Entry 4LF6 (X-ray diffraction, 3.31 A resolution); this record covers chains A and Q of the 21 polymer chains in the assembly.

Chain A:
Molecule: 16S rRNA
Organism: Thermus thermophilus
Sequence (1522 nucleotides; each row starts with the number of its first residue; note: 43 numbers in that range are skipped by the numbering (no residue carries them; nothing is unmodelled there); a row labelled like 190A-190L holds insertion residues (190A, then the next letters in order); numbering starts at 0):
     0 UUUGUUGGAGAGUUUGAUCCUGGCUCAGGGUGAACGCUGGCGGCGUGCCU
    50 AAGACAUGCAAGUCGUGCGGG
    73 CCGCGGGGUUUU
    88 ACUCCG
    95 UGGUC
   101 AGCGGCGGACGGGUGAGUAACGCGUGGGU
  129A G
   130 ACCUACCCGGAAGAGGGGGACAACCCGGGGAAACUCGGGCUAAUCCCCCA
   180 UGUGGACCCGC
190A-190L CCCUUGGGGUGU
   191 GUCCAAAGGGCUUU
   216 GCCCGCUUCCGGAUGGGCCCGCGUCCCAUCAGCUAGUUGGUGGGGUAAUG
   266 GCCCACCAAGGCGACGACGGGUAGCCGGUCUGAGAGGAUGGCCGGCCACA
   316 GGGGCACUGAGACACGGGCCCCACUCCUACGGGAGGCAGCAGUUAGGAAU
   366 CUUCCGCAAUGGGCGCAAGCCUGACGGAGCGACGCCGCUUGGAGGAAGAA
   416 GCCCUUCGGGGUGUAAACUCCUGAA
   442 CCCGGGACGAAACCCCCGACGA
   474 GGGGACUGACGGUACCGGG
   494 GUAAUAGCGCCGGCCAACUCCGUGCCAGCAGCCGCGGUAAUACGGAGGGC
   544 GCGAGCGUUACCCGGAUUCACUGGGCGUAAAGGGCGUGUAGGCGGCCUGG
   594 GGCGUCCCAUGUGAAAGACCACGGCUCAACCGUGGGGGAGCGUGGGAUAC
   644 GCUCAGGCUAGACGGUGGGAGAGGGUGGUGGAAUUCCCGGAGUAGCGGUG
   694 AAAUGCGCAGAUACCGGGAGGAACGCCGAUGGCGAAGGCAGCCACCUGGU
   744 CCACCCGUGACGCUGAGGCGCGAAAGCGUGGGGAGCAAACCGGAUUAGAU
   794 ACCCGGGUAGUCCACGCCCUAAACGAUGCGCGCUAGGUCUCUGGGUCU
   848 CCUGGGGGCCGAAGCUAACGCGUUAAGCGCGCCGCCUGGGGAGUACGGCC
   898 GCAAGGCUGAAACUCAAAGGAAUUGACGGGGGCCCGCACAAGCGGUGGAG
   948 CAUGUGGUUUAAUUCGAAGXAACGCGAAGAACCUUACCAGGCCUUGACAU
   998 GCUAGG
 1003A G
  1004 AACCCGGGUGAAAGCCUGGGGUGCCCC
1030A-1030D GCGA
  1031 GGGGAGCCCUAGCACAGGUGCUGCAUGGCCGUCGUCAGCUCGUGCCGUGA
  1081 GGUGUUGGGUUAAGUCCCGCAACGAGCGCAACCCCCGCCGUUAGUUGCCA
  1131 GCGGUUCGGCCGGGCACUCUAACGGGACUGCCCGCGAAA
  1171 GCGGGAGGAAGGAGGGGACGACGUCUGGUCAGCAUGGCCCUUACGGCCUG
  1221 GGCGACACACGUGCUACAAUGCCCACUACAAAGCGAUGCCACCCGGCAAC
  1271 GGGGAGCUAAUCGCAAAAAGGUGGGCCCAGUUCGGAUUGGGGUCUGCAAC
  1321 CCGACCCCAUGAAGCCGGAAUCGCUAGUAAUCGCGGAUCAG
 1361A C
  1362 CAUGCCGCGGUGAAUACGUUCCCGGGCCUUGUACACACXGCCXGUXACGC
  1412 CAUGGGAGCGGGCUCUACCCGAAGUCGCCGGG
  1446 AGCCUACGGG
  1459 CAGGCGCCGAGGGUAGGGCCCGUGACUGGGGCGAAGUCGUAACAAGGUAG
  1509 CUGUACCGGAAGGUGCGGCUGGAU
 1532A C
  1533 CA
  1536 CUCCUUUCU
Unresolved in the structure: 0-4, 1532A, 1536-1541
Differences from the reference sequence: conflict C1533 (A2157 in M26923.1), A1534 (C2158 in M26923.1)
Modified / non-standard residues: PSU (pseudouridine-5'-monophosphate) at position 516, 7MG (7N-methyl-8-hydroguanosine-5'-monophosphate) at position 527, M2G (N2-dimethylguanosine-5'-monophosphate) at position 966, 5MC (5-methylcytidine-5'-monophosphate) at position 967, 2MG (2N-methylguanosine-5'-monophosphate) at position 1207, 5MC (5-methylcytidine-5'-monophosphate) at position 1400, 4OC (4n,o2'-methylcytidine-5'-monophosphate) at position 1402, 5MC (5-methylcytidine-5'-monophosphate) at position 1404, 5MC (5-methylcytidine-5'-monophosphate) at position 1407, UR3 (3-methyluridine-5'-monophoshate) at position 1498, PSU (pseudouridine-5'-monophosphate) at position 1540, PSU (pseudouridine-5'-monophosphate) at position 1541
Bound ions: Mg2+ site 1: U12, G22; Mg2+ site 2: U12, C526; K+ site 1 near U14 (its only coordinating residue here); Mg2+ site 3 near G21 (its only coordinating residue here); Mg2+ site 4 near C48 (its only coordinating residue here); Mg2+ site 5 near A53 (its only coordinating residue here); Mg2+ site 6 near G105 (its only coordinating residue here); Mg2+ site 7 near G107 (its only coordinating residue here); Mg2+ site 8: A109, G331; Mg2+ site 9: G115, A116, G117, G289; Mg2+ site 10: A116, G117, G289; Mg2+ site 11: C121, G124, U125, G236; 12 more K+ sites not listed; 64 more Mg2+ sites not listed
Ligand contacts:
  - neomycin (NMY), molecule 1: U45, G112, G113, C307, C308, G309, C355, A356, A389, C390, G391, G392, A393
  - neomycin (NMY), molecule 2: C58, A59, G371, C372, C386, U387, G388
  - neomycin (NMY), molecule 3: A119, A120, C121, G122, C123, G236, C237, G238, U239, C240, C241, C242, C280, G281, A282, G284, G285
  - neomycin (NMY), molecule 4: G567, G568, C569, G570, G575, G821, G874, C875, G876, C877, C880
  - neomycin (NMY), molecule 5: G610, A611, C612, C613, A614, C615, G616, A622, C623, C624, G625, U626, G627
  - neomycin (NMY), molecule 6: G1405, U1406, 5MC_1407, A1408, C1409, G1489, C1490, G1491, A1492, A1493, G1494, U1495, C1496

Chain Q:
Molecule: ribosomal protein S17
Organism: Thermus thermophilus
Reference sequence: Q5SHP7 (RS17_THET8); residues 1-105 here = UniProt positions 1-105
Sequence (105 residues; each row starts with the number of its first residue):
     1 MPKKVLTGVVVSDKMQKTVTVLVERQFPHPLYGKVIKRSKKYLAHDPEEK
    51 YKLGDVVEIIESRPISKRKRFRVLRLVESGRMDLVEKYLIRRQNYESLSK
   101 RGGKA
Unresolved in the structure: 1
Bound ions: Mg2+: Asp13, Met15, Glu49

How chain A and chain Q interact:
Contacting residue pairs (99; chain A residue first):
  G127(A) - Pro2(Q)  hydrogen bond to the sugar
  G127(A) - Glu61(Q)  hydrogen bond to the base
  G128(A) - Pro2(Q)  sugar contact
  G128(A) - Lys3(Q)  hydrogen bond to the phosphate
  G128(A) - Glu61(Q)  sugar contact
  U129(A) - Lys3(Q)  salt bridge to the phosphate
  A130(A) - Arg63(Q)  salt bridge to the phosphate
  A130(A) - Pro64(Q)  base contact
  U190E(A) - Ser62(Q)  base contact
  U190E(A) - Arg63(Q)  hydrogen bond to the base
  U190E(A) - Arg72(Q)  hydrogen bond to the base
  G190F(A) - Arg63(Q)  hydrogen bond to the base
  C234(A) - Pro64(Q)  sugar contact
  C234(A) - Arg70(Q)  hydrogen bond to the phosphate
  C235(A) - Glu61(Q)  sugar contact
  C235(A) - Arg70(Q)  salt bridge to the phosphate
  C235(A) - Phe71(Q)  sugar contact
  G236(A) - Lys4(Q)  sugar contact
  G236(A) - Lys40(Q)  salt bridge to the phosphate
  G236(A) - Tyr42(Q)  hydrogen bond to the phosphate
  C237(A) - Arg25(Q)  hydrogen bond to the phosphate
  C237(A) - Lys40(Q)  salt bridge to the phosphate
  C237(A) - Tyr42(Q)  phosphate contact
  G238(A) - Arg25(Q)  salt bridge to the phosphate
  A246(A) - Leu98(Q)  sugar contact
  A246(A) - Ser99(Q)  sugar contact
  G247(A) - Ser99(Q)  phosphate contact
  G247(A) - Lys100(Q)  salt bridge to the phosphate
  U253(A) - Met15(Q)  hydrogen bond to the sugar
  U253(A) - Lys67(Q)  salt bridge to the phosphate
  G254(A) - Met15(Q)  sugar contact
  G254(A) - Gln16(Q)  hydrogen bond to the sugar
  G254(A) - Thr18(Q)  hydrogen bond to the phosphate
  G254(A) - Ser66(Q)  hydrogen bond to the phosphate
  G254(A) - Lys67(Q)  phosphate contact
  G254(A) - Arg68(Q)  phosphate contact
  G254(A) - Lys69(Q)  phosphate contact
  G255(A) - Gln16(Q)  hydrogen bond to the sugar
  G255(A) - Lys17(Q)  hydrogen bond to the phosphate
  G255(A) - Ile65(Q)  phosphate contact
  G255(A) - Ser66(Q)  phosphate contact
  G255(A) - Lys69(Q)  salt bridge to the phosphate
  U256(A) - Lys17(Q)  salt bridge to the phosphate
  U264(A) - Arg63(Q)  sugar contact
  U264(A) - Pro64(Q)  hydrogen bond to the sugar
  G265(A) - Pro64(Q)  sugar contact
  G265(A) - Ile65(Q)  sugar contact
  G265(A) - Ser66(Q)  sugar contact
  G265(A) - Lys67(Q)  hydrogen bond to the sugar
  G266(A) - Ile65(Q)  phosphate contact
  G266(A) - Lys67(Q)  phosphate contact
  C267(A) - Lys67(Q)  phosphate contact
  A273(A) - Gln16(Q)  hydrogen bond to the sugar
  G275(A) - Lys14(Q)  phosphate contact
  G275(A) - Met15(Q)  sugar contact
  G276(A) - Ser12(Q)  hydrogen bond to the phosphate
  G276(A) - Lys14(Q)  salt bridge to the phosphate
  G276(A) - Met15(Q)  sugar contact
  G276(A) - Thr20(Q)  phosphate contact
  G276(A) - Arg68(Q)  hydrogen bond to the sugar
  C277(A) - Lys41(Q)  salt bridge to the phosphate
  C277(A) - Arg68(Q)  salt bridge to the phosphate
  G278(A) - Lys41(Q)  salt bridge to the phosphate
  G278(A) - Tyr95(Q)  base contact
  A279(A) - Tyr95(Q)  hydrogen bond to the phosphate
  A279(A) - Leu98(Q)  hydrogen bond to the base
  C280(A) - Lys37(Q)  base contact
  C280(A) - Arg38(Q)  hydrogen bond to the sugar
  C280(A) - Ser39(Q)  hydrogen bond to the base
  C280(A) - Arg91(Q)  base contact
  C564(A) - Leu31(Q)  base contact
  C564(A) - Tyr32(Q)  sugar contact
  U582(A) - Ile90(Q)  sugar contact
  U582(A) - Asn94(Q)  hydrogen bond to the sugar
  U582(A) - Ala105(Q)  sugar contact
  A583(A) - Ile90(Q)  sugar contact
  A583(A) - Asn94(Q)  hydrogen bond to the sugar
  G584(A) - Lys87(Q)  phosphate contact
  G585(A) - Lys34(Q)  hydrogen bond to the phosphate
  G585(A) - Lys37(Q)  salt bridge to the phosphate
  C586(A) - Lys34(Q)  salt bridge to the phosphate
  U598(A) - Pro28(Q)  phosphate contact
  G635(A) - Pro2(Q)  phosphate contact
  U636(A) - Pro2(Q)  sugar contact
  C647(A) - Arg81(Q)  salt bridge to the phosphate
  A759(A) - Asn94(Q)  base contact
  G760(A) - Asn94(Q)  hydrogen bond to the base
  G760(A) - Ser97(Q)  hydrogen bond to the base
  G760(A) - Leu98(Q)  sugar contact
  G760(A) - Lys104(Q)  hydrogen bond to the base
  G760(A) - Ala105(Q)  hydrogen bond to the base
  G761(A) - Ser97(Q)  sugar contact
  G761(A) - Gly103(Q)  hydrogen bond to the sugar
  G761(A) - Lys104(Q)  sugar contact
  G761(A) - Ala105(Q)  hydrogen bond to the sugar
  C762(A) - Gly102(Q)  phosphate contact
  C879(A) - Lys34(Q)  salt bridge to the phosphate
  G895(A) - Lys100(Q)  phosphate contact
  C896(A) - Lys100(Q)  salt bridge to the phosphate
Interface residues without a listed pair, chain A (48 interface residues in all): U252, G597, C897
Interface residues without a listed pair, chain Q (52 interface residues in all): Gln26, Val35, Leu43, Arg92, Arg101

In short:
48 residues of chain A and 52 residues of chain Q are in contact, with 33 hydrogen bonds and 19 salt bridges.
Polar contacts include G127(A)-Glu61(Q), U190E(A)-Arg63(Q) and G190F(A)-Arg63(Q). Chain A binds 6 copies of
neomycin. U12(A) and G22(A) coordinate Mg2+ site 1.
Chain A is 16S rRNA and chain Q is ribosomal protein S17, both from Thermus thermophilus; the structure,
Crystal Structure of 30S ribosomal subunit from Thermus thermophilus, was determined by X-ray diffraction.
